4ECB - chains A and B; structure by X-ray diffraction, 2.20 A resolution.

[Chain A (and B)]
Name: chimeric protein between GSHKT10 and domain 5 of kininogen-1
Organism: Schistosoma japonicum
Notes: EC 2.5.1.18; fragment: kinonogen 498-507, 50-228; chain B of this document is another copy of the same molecule, construct and numbering; everything in this record applies to it too
UniProt: chimeric construct of P08515, P01042: residues 1-49 from P08515 (GST26_SCHJA) positions 1-49 (same numbers); residues 50-59 from P01042 positions 498-507 (UniProt number = residue number + 448); residues 60-228 from P08515 (GST26_SCHJA) positions 50-218 (UniProt number = residue number - 10)
Amino-acid sequence (228 residues; each row starts with the number of its first residue):
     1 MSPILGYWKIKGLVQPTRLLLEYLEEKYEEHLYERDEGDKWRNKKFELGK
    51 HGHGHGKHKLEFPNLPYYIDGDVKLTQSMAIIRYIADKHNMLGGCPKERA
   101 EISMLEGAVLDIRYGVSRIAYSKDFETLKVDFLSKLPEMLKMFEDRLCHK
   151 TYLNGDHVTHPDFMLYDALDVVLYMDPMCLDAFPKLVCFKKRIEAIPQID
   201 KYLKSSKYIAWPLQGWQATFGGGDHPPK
Not modelled in the structure: 1, 37-59, 227-228 (chain B: 1, 36-61, 227-228)
What the authors report for this chain:
  - conformationally variable residues (loop rearrangement, order/disorder transition): Glu37 to Gly49, Leu60 to Asn64

[Interface between chain A and chain B]
Pairs across the interface (37):
  Asp72(A) - Lys97(B)
  Lys74(A) - Met104(B)
  Leu75(A) - Ala100(B)  hydrophobic
  Leu75(A) - Met104(B)  hydrophobic
  Thr76(A) - Met104(B)
  Gln77(A) - Met104(B)
  Gln77(A) - Gly107(B)
  Gln77(A) - Ala108(B)
  Gln77(A) - Asp111(B)  hydrogen bond
  Ala80(A) - Ala100(B)
  Ala80(A) - Ser103(B)
  Ala80(A) - Met104(B)
  Arg83(A) - Arg83(B)
  Tyr84(A) - Pro96(B)
  Tyr84(A) - Lys97(B)
  Tyr84(A) - Ala100(B)  hydrophobic
  Asp87(A) - Pro96(B)
  Asp87(A) - Arg99(B)  salt bridge
  Lys88(A) - Pro96(B)
  Pro96(A) - Tyr84(B)
  Pro96(A) - Asp87(B)
  Pro96(A) - Lys88(B)
  Lys97(A) - Asp72(B)  salt bridge
  Lys97(A) - Val73(B)
  Arg99(A) - Asp87(B)  salt bridge
  Ala100(A) - Leu75(B)  hydrophobic
  Ala100(A) - Ala80(B)
  Ala100(A) - Tyr84(B)  hydrophobic
  Ser103(A) - Ala80(B)
  Ser103(A) - Arg83(B)
  Met104(A) - Thr76(B)  hydrogen bond
  Met104(A) - Gln77(B)
  Met104(A) - Ala80(B)
  Gly107(A) - Gln77(B)
  Ala108(A) - Gln77(B)
  Asp111(A) - Gln77(B)  hydrogen bond
  Arg118(A) - Arg118(B)
Other interface residues (no listed pair), chain A (23 interface residues in all): Val73, Cys95, Glu101
Other interface residues (no listed pair), chain B (22 interface residues in all): Lys74, Ser117

[Overview]
23 residues of chain A face 22 of chain B across their interface, with 3 hydrogen bonds and 3 salt bridges.
Polar contacts include Asp87(A)-Arg99(B), Lys97(A)-Asp72(B) and Gln77(A)-Asp111(B). The paper reports
conformational variability at Glu37(A) and Leu60(A).
Both chains are chimeric protein between GSHKT10 and domain 5 of kininogen-1 (Schistosoma japonicum). Entry
4ECB (Chimeric GST Containing Inserts of Kininogen Peptides) was determined by X-ray diffraction together with
4ECC from the same study.
